Entry 1BJN (X-ray diffraction, 2.30 A resolution); this record covers chains A and B.

[Chain A (and B)]
Molecule: Phosphoserine aminotransferase
Source organism: Escherichia coli
Notes: EC 2.6.1.52; chain B of this document is another copy of the same molecule, construct and numbering; everything in this record applies to it too
Reference sequence: P23721 (SERC_ECOLI); residues 3-362 here = UniProt positions 3-362
Sequence (360 residues; numbered 3 to 362; the number before each row is that of its first residue):
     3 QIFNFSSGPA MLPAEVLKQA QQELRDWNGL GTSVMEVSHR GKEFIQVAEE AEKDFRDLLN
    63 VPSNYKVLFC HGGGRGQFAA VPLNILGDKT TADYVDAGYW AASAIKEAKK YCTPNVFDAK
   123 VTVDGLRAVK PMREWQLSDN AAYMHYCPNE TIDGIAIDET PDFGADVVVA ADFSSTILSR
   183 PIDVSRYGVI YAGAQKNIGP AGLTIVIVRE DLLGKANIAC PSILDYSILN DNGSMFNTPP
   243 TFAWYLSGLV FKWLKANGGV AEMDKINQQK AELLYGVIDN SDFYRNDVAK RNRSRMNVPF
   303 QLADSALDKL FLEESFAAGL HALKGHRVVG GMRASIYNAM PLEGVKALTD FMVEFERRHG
Modified residues: Lys-198 ((2S)-2-amino-6-[[3-hydroxy-2-methyl-5-(phosphonooxymethyl)pyridin-4-yl]methylideneamino]hexanoic acid; LLP)
Construct notes: conflict Lys-198 (Lys in P23721)
Curated features (UniProtKB/Swiss-Prot):
  - binding site (L-glutamate): Ser-9, Arg-42
  - binding site (pyridoxal 5'-phosphate): Gly-76, Arg-77, Trp-102, Thr-153, Asp-174, Gln-197, Asn-239, Thr-240
  - modified residue: Lys-198 (N6-(pyridoxal phosphate)lysine)

[How chain A and chain B interact]
Pairs across the interface - 90 pairs, chain A then chain B:
  Ile-4(A) with Leu-32(B); Gly-33(B)
  Asn-6(A) with Thr-34(B); Glu-38(B), hydrogen bond (side chain-backbone)
  Ser-8(A) with Glu-38(B); Ser-40(B)
  Pro-11(A) with Met-37(B); Glu-38(B); Val-39(B); His-41(B); Thr-240(B)
  Ala-12(A) with Met-37(B); Glu-38(B)
  Met-13(A) with Glu-38(B)
  Leu-14(A) with Glu-38(B), hydrogen bond (backbone-side chain)
  Leu-19(A) with Arg-27(B); Met-37(B), hydrophobic; Glu-38(B)
  Lys-20(A) with Arg-27(B)
  Ala-22(A) with Leu-26(B)
  Gln-23(A) with Gln-23(B), hydrogen bond (side chain-backbone); Gln-24(B); Leu-26(B); Arg-27(B), hydrogen bond
  Gln-24(A) with Gln-23(B)
  Leu-26(A) with Ala-22(B); Gln-23(B)
  Arg-27(A) with Leu-19(B); Lys-20(B); Gln-23(B), hydrogen bond
  Leu-32(A) with His-323(B)
  Thr-34(A) with Asn-6(B)
  Met-37(A) with Pro-11(B); Ala-12(B); Leu-14(B), hydrophobic; Leu-19(B), hydrophobic; Leu-248(B), hydrophobic
  Glu-38(A) with Asn-6(B), hydrogen bond (backbone-side chain); Ser-8(B), hydrogen bond (backbone-side chain); Pro-11(B); Ala-12(B); Met-13(B); Leu-14(B), hydrogen bond (side chain-backbone); Leu-19(B)
  Val-39(A) with Pro-11(B)
  His-41(A) with Gly-10(B); Pro-11(B)
  His-73(A) with Gly-74(B)
  Gly-74(A) with His-73(B); Ile-225(B); Asn-239(B), hydrogen bond (backbone-side chain)
  Arg-77(A) with Phe-238(B), hydrogen bond (side chain-backbone); Asn-239(B)
  Gly-78(A) with Ile-225(B)
  Ala-81(A) with Pro-223(B), hydrophobic
  Glu-109(A) with Pro-223(B); Ser-224(B), hydrogen bond
  Lys-112(A) with Ile-220(B), hydrogen bond (side chain-backbone); Cys-222(B), hydrogen bond (side chain-backbone)
  Tyr-113(A) with Ala-221(B), hydrogen bond (side chain-backbone); Cys-222(B); Pro-223(B)
  Gln-197(A) with Thr-240(B), hydrogen bond
  Lys-198(A) with Asn-239(B); Thr-240(B)
  Ala-203(A) with Thr-240(B); Pro-241(B)
  Ile-220(A) with Lys-112(B), hydrogen bond (backbone-side chain)
  Ala-221(A) with Tyr-113(B), hydrogen bond (backbone-side chain)
  Cys-222(A) with Lys-112(B), hydrogen bond (backbone-side chain); Tyr-113(B)
  Pro-223(A) with Ala-81(B), hydrophobic; Glu-109(B); Tyr-113(B)
  Ser-224(A) with Glu-109(B), hydrogen bond
  Ile-225(A) with Gly-74(B); Gly-78(B)
  Phe-238(A) with Arg-77(B), hydrogen bond (backbone-side chain)
  Asn-239(A) with Gly-74(B), hydrogen bond (side chain-backbone); Arg-77(B); Lys-198(B)
  Thr-240(A) with Pro-11(B); Gln-197(B), hydrogen bond; Lys-198(B); Ala-203(B)
  Pro-241(A) with Ala-203(B)
  Phe-244(A) with Phe-244(B), hydrophobic
  Leu-248(A) with Met-37(B), hydrophobic
  His-323(A) with Leu-32(B)
  Arg-329(A) with Arg-42(B)
Also at the interface, not in a pair above, chain A (56 interface residues in all): Gly-10, Gly-33, Ser-35, Ser-40, Gly-75, Leu-85, Pro-202, Gly-204, Leu-226, Pro-242, Thr-243
Also at the interface, not in a pair above, chain B (56 interface residues in all): Ile-4, Ser-35, Gly-75, Leu-85, Pro-202, Gly-204, Leu-226, Pro-242, Thr-243

[Summary]
The chain A/chain B interface involves 56 residues from each chain, with 22 hydrogen bonds. Polar pairs
include Asn-6(A)/Glu-38(B), Leu-14(A)/Glu-38(B) and Gln-23(A)/Gln-23(B). Curated annotation (UniProt) lists
L-glutamate-binding residues Ser-9(A) and Arg-42(A) and 8 pyridoxal 5'-phosphate-binding residues on chain A.
Both chains are Phosphoserine aminotransferase (Escherichia coli). Entry 1BJN (Structure of phosphoserine
aminotransferase from escherichia coli) was determined by X-ray diffraction together with 1BJO from the same
study.
